8UBC - chains C and I of the 8 polymer chains in the assembly; structure by electron microscopy, 3.29 A resolution.

[Chain C]
Name: Avd
Organism: Bordetella phage BPP-1
Notes: EC 4.2.1.147
Reference sequence: chimeric construct of Q775D7, Q9FA38: residues 1-124 from Q775D7 (Q775D7_BPBPP) positions 1-124 (same numbers); residues 125-290 from Q9FA38 positions 5-170 (UniProt number = residue number - 120)
Chain sequence (290 residues; each row starts with the number of its first residue):
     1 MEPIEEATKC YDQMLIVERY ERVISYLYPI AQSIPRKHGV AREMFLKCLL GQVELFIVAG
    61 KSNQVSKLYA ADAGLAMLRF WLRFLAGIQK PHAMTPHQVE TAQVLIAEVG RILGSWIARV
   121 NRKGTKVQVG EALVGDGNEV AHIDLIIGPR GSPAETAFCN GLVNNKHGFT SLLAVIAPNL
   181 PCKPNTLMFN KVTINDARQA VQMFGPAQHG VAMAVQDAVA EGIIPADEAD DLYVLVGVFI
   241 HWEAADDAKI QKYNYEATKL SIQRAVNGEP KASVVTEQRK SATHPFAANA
Unresolved in the structure: 1-10, 122-290

[Chain I]
Molecule: Diversity-generating retroelement (DGR) RNA Sp
Sequence (140 nucleotides; row label = number of the first residue in the row):
     1 CAUGGCUCUG CCAACGCUAC GGCUUGGCGG GCUGGCCUUU CCUCAAUAGG UGGUCAGCCG
    61 GUUCUGUCCU GCUUCGGCGA ACACGUUACA CGGUUCGGCA AAACGUCGAU UACUGAAAAU
   121 GGAAAGGCGG GGCCGACUUC
Unresolved in the structure: 1-2, 34-46, 54-91, 140

[How chain C and chain I interact]
Contacting residue pairs (9; chain C residue first):
  Arg36(C) with U3(I), salt bridge to the phosphate; G4(I), salt bridge to the phosphate; G5(I), hydrogen bond to the base; U33(I), hydrogen bond to the base
  Lys37(C) with U3(I), hydrogen bond to the base
  His38(C) with U3(I), base contact
  Gly39(C) with U3(I), hydrogen bond to the base
  Val40(C) with U3(I), hydrogen bond to the base
  Ala41(C) with U3(I), base contact
Other interface residues (no listed pair), chain C (7 interface residues in all): Pro35

[Summary]
Chain C and chain I form an interface of 7 and 4 residues respectively; the contacts include 5 hydrogen bonds
and 2 salt bridges. Polar contacts include Arg36(C)-G5(I), Arg36(C)-U33(I) and Lys37(C)-U3(I).
Here chain C is Avd (Bordetella phage BPP-1) and chain I is Diversity-generating retroelement (DGR) RNA Sp.
Entry 8UBC (Diversity-generating retroelement (DGR) ribonucleoprotein reverse transcriptase - Resting State
1b) was determined by electron microscopy (same publication as 8UB7, 8UB8, 8UB9, 8UBA, 8UBB, 8UBD, 8UBE and
8UBF).
